Entry 5N0C (X-ray diffraction, 2.60 A resolution); this record covers chain A.

== Chain A ==
Molecule: Tetanus toxin
From: Clostridium tetani
Notes: EC 3.4.24.68
Reference sequence: P04958 (TETX_CLOTE); numbering as in UniProt (aligned over 1-1315)
Chain sequence (1335 residues; row label = number of the first residue in the row; numbers below 1 keep their minus sign (Met-19 is residue -19)):
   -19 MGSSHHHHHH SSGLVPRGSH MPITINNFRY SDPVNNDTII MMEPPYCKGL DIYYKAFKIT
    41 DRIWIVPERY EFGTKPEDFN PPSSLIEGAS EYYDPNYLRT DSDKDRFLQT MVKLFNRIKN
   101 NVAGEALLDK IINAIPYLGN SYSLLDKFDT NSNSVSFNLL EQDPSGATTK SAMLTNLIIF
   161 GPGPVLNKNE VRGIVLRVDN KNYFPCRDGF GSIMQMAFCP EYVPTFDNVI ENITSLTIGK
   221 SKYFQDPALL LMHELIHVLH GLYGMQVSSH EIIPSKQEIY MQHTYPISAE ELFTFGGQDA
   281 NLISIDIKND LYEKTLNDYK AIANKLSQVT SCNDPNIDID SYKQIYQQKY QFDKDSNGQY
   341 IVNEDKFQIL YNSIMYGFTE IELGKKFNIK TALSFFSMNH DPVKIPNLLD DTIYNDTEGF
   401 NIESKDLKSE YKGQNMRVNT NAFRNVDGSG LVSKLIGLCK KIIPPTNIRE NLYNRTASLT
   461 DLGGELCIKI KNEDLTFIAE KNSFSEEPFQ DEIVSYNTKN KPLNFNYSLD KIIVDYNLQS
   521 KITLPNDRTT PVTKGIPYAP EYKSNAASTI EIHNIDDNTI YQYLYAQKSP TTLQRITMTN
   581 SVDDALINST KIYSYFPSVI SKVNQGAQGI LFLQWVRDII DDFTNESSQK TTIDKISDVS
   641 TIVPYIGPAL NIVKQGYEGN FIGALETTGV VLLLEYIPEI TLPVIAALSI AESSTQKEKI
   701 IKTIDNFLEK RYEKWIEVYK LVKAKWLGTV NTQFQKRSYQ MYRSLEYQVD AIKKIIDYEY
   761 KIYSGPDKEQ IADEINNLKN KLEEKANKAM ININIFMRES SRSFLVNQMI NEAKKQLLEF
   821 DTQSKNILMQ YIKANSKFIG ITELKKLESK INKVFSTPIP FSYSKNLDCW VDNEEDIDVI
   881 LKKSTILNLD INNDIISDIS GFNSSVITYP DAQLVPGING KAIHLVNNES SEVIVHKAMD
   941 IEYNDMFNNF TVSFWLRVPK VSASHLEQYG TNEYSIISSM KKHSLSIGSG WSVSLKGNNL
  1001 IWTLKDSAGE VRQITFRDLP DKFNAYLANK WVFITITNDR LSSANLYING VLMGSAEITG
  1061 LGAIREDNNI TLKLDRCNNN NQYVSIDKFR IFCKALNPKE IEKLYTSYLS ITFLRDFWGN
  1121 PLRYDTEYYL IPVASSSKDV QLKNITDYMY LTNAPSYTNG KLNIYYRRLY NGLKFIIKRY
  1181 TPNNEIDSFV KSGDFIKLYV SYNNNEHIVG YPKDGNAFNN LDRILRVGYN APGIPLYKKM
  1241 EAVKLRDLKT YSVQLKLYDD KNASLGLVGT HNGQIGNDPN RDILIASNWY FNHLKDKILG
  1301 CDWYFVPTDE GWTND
Not modelled in the structure: -19 to 0, 446-462, 982-986
Sequence notes: initiating methionine (-19); expression tag (-18 to 0); engineered mutation Ala372 (Arg in P04958), Phe375 (Tyr in P04958)
Disulfide bonds: Cys439-Cys467, Cys869-Cys1093
Metal / ion sites: Zn2+: His233, His237

== In short ==
His233 and His237 form the Zn2+ site.
Chain A is Tetanus toxin (Clostridium tetani); the structure, Crystal structure of the tetanus neurotoxin in
complex with GM1a, was determined by X-ray diffraction (same publication as 5N0B).
